7DCX - chains E and H of the 9 polymer chains in the assembly; structure by electron microscopy, 5.90 A resolution (low resolution: residue-level contacts below are approximate; hydrogen-bond / salt-bridge calls are withheld).

[Chain E]
Protein: The heavy chain of 3C1 fab that binds with the up RBD
Organism: Mus musculus
Notes: antibody fragment or engineered binder
Chain sequence (222 residues; each row starts with the number of its first residue):
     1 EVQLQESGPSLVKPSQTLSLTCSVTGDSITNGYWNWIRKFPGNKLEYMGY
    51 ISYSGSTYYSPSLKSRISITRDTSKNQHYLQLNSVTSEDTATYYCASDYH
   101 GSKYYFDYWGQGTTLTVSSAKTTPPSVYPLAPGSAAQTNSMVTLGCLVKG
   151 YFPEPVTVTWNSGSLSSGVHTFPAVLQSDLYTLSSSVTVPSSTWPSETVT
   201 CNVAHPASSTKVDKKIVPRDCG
Disordered / not traced: 1
Disulfides: Cys22-Cys95, Cys146-Cys201

[Chain H]
Protein: The light chain of 3C1 fab
Organism: Mus musculus
Notes: antibody fragment or engineered binder
Chain sequence (214 residues; row label = number of the first residue in the row):
     1 DIVMTQSHKFMSTSVGHRVSITCKASQDVGNDVAWYQQKPGQSPKLLIYW
    51 ASTRHTGVPDRFTGSGSGTDFTLTISNVQSEDLADYFCQQYNRYPYTFGG
   101 GTKLEIKRADAAPTVSIFPPSSEQLTSGGASVVCFLNNFYPKDINVKWKI
   151 DGSERQNGVLNSWTDQDSKDSTYSMSSTLTLTKDEYERHNSYTCEATHKT
   201 STSPIVKSFNRNEC
Disordered / not traced: 214
Disulfides: Cys23-Cys88, Cys134-Cys194

[Chain E / chain H interface]
Pairs across the interface (70):
  Lys39(E) - Gln38(H)
  Leu45(E) - Gln38(H)
  Leu45(E) - Phe98(H)
  Tyr47(E) - Tyr94(H)
  Tyr47(E) - Pro95(H)
  Tyr47(E) - Tyr96(H)
  Tyr50(E) - Tyr94(H)
  Tyr94(E) - Gln42(H)
  Tyr94(E) - Ser43(H)
  Tyr104(E) - Tyr49(H)
  Tyr104(E) - Thr56(H)
  Tyr105(E) - Tyr49(H)
  Tyr105(E) - Trp50(H)
  Tyr105(E) - His55(H)
  Phe106(E) - His55(H)
  Phe106(E) - Thr56(H)
  Asp107(E) - Tyr36(H)
  Asp107(E) - Leu46(H)
  Asp107(E) - His55(H)
  Tyr108(E) - His55(H)
  Trp109(E) - Ser43(H)
  Trp109(E) - Pro44(H)
  Gly110(E) - Ser43(H)
  Tyr128(E) - Gln124(H)
  Pro129(E) - Ser121(H)
  Leu130(E) - Phe118(H)
  Leu130(E) - Pro119(H)
  Leu130(E) - Ser131(H)
  Ala131(E) - Pro119(H)
  Pro132(E) - Pro119(H)
  Gly133(E) - Pro119(H)
  Ser134(E) - Glu213(H)
  Ala135(E) - Phe209(H)
  Ala135(E) - Asn210(H)
  Ala135(E) - Glu213(H)
  Ala136(E) - Lys207(H)
  Ala136(E) - Ser208(H)
  Ala136(E) - Phe209(H)
  Gln137(E) - Val206(H)
  Gln137(E) - Lys207(H)
  Gln137(E) - Ser208(H)
  Thr143(E) - Ser116(H)
  Thr143(E) - Phe118(H)
  Leu144(E) - Phe118(H)
  Gly145(E) - Phe118(H)
  Leu147(E) - Ser131(H)
  Leu147(E) - Val133(H)
  Leu147(E) - Thr178(H)
  Lys149(E) - Thr180(H)
  His170(E) - Asn137(H)
  His170(E) - Asn138(H)
  His170(E) - Ser174(H)
  Phe172(E) - Phe135(H)
  Phe172(E) - Ser162(H)
  Phe172(E) - Thr164(H)
  Phe172(E) - Ser174(H)
  Phe172(E) - Met175(H)
  Phe172(E) - Ser176(H)
  Pro173(E) - Ser162(H)
  Val175(E) - Leu160(H)
  Val175(E) - Asn161(H)
  Gln177(E) - Leu160(H)
  Thr182(E) - Leu160(H)
  Ser184(E) - Phe135(H)
  Ser184(E) - Ser176(H)
  Ser185(E) - Phe135(H)
  Ser186(E) - Phe135(H)
  Thr188(E) - Asn137(H)
  Lys214(E) - Glu123(H)
  Arg219(E) - Glu123(H)
Also at the interface, not in a pair above, chain E (45 interface residues in all): Tyr33, Ile37, Asn43, His100, Gln111, Thr171
Also at the interface, not in a pair above, chain H (46 interface residues in all): Lys45, Thr53, Asp85, Tyr91, Ala130, Trp163

[Summary]
The interface between chain E and chain H involves 45 residues on one side and 46 on the other.
Chain E is the heavy chain of 3C1 fab that binds with the up RBD and chain H is the light chain of 3C1 fab,
both from Mus musculus; the structure, S-3C1-F3a structure, two RBDs are up and one RBD is down, each RBD
binds with a ..., was determined by electron microscopy, deposited together with 7DCC, 7DD2 and 7DD8.
